PDB entry 9IXB | X-ray diffraction, 3.48 A resolution | chains B and C of the 6 polymer chains in the assembly

== Chain B ==
Molecule: Tubulin beta chain
Organism: Sus scrofa
Reference sequence: A0A480UE93 (A0A480UE93_PIG); the author numbering skips numbers that UniProt does not, so the offset changes along the chain: 1-42 = UniProt 1-42; 45-360 = UniProt 43-358; 369-440 = UniProt 359-430
Chain sequence (430 residues; row label = number of the first residue in the row; note: 10 numbers in that range are skipped by the numbering (no residue carries them; nothing is unmodelled there)):
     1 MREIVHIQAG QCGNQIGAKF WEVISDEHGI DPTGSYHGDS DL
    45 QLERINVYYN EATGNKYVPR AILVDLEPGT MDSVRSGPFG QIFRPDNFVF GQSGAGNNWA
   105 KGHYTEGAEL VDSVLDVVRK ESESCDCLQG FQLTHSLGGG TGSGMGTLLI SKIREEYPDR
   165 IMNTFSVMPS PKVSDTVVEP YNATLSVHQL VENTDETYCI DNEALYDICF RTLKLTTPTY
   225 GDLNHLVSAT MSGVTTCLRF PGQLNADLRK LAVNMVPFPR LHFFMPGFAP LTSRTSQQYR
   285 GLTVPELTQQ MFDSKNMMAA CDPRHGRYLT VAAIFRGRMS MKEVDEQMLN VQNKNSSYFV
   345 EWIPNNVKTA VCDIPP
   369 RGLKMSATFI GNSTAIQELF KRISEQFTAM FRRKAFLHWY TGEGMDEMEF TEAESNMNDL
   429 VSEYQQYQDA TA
Disordered / not traced: 1, 56-57, 277-281, 438-440
Sequence notes: conflict Thr279 (Gly277 in A0A480UE93), Gly285 (Ala283 in A0A480UE93), Ser298 (Ala296 in A0A480UE93), Ile318 (Val316 in A0A480UE93)
Bound ions: Mg2+: Gln11 (together with GDP)
Residues lining bound ligands:
  - A1ECQ ((5S,5AS,8AR,9R)-5-(1H-indazol-5-ylamino)-9-(3,4,5-trimethoxyphenyl)-5A,6,8A,9-tetrahydro-5H-[2]benzofuro[6,5-f][1,3]benzodioxol-8-one): Tyr202, Gly237, Val238, Cys241, Leu242, Leu248, Asn249, Ala250, Asp251, Lys254, Leu255, Asn258, Met259, Thr314, Val315, Ala316, Ala317, Ile318, Asn350, Lys352, Ala354, Ile378
  - GDP: Gly10, Gln11, Cys12, Gln15, Ile16, Asn101, Ser140, Gly142, Gly143, Gly144, Thr145, Gly146, Val171, Pro173, Val177, Asp179, Glu183, Asn206, Leu209, Tyr224, Leu227, Asn228, Val231

== Chain C ==
Molecule: Detyrosinated tubulin alpha-1B chain
Organism: Sus scrofa
Reference sequence: Q2XVP4 (TBA1B_PIG); residues 1-440 here = UniProt positions 1-440
Chain sequence (440 residues; row label = number of the first residue in the row):
     1 MRECISIHVG QAGVQIGNAC WELYCLEHGI QPDGQMPSDK TIGGGDDSFN TFFSETGAGK
    61 HVPRAVFVDL EPTVIDEVRT GTYRQLFHPE QLITGKEDAA NNYARGHYTI GKEIIDLVLD
   121 RIRKLADQCT GLQGFLVFHS FGGGTGSGFT SLLMERLSVD YGKKSKLEFS IYPAPQVSTA
   181 VVEPYNSILT THTTLEHSDC AFMVDNEAIY DICRRNLDIE RPTYTNLNRL ISQIVSSITA
   241 SLRFDGALNV DLTEFQTNLV PYPRIHFPLA TYAPVISAEK AYHEQLSVAE ITNACFEPAN
   301 QMVKCDPRHG KYMACCLLYR GDVVPKDVNA AIATIKTKRS IQFVDWCPTG FKVGINYQPP
   361 TVVPGGDLAK VQRAVCMLSN TTAIAEAWAR LDHKFDLMYA KRAFVHWYVG EGMEEGEFSE
   421 AREDMAALEK DYEEVGVDSV
Disordered / not traced: 246
Residues lining bound ligands: GTP (guanosine-5'-triphosphate): Gly10, Gln11, Ala12, Gln15, Ile16, Asp69, Asp98, Ala99, Ala100, Asn101, Ser140, Gly142, Gly143, Gly144, Thr145, Gly146, Ile171, Val177, Ser178, Thr179, Glu183, Asn206, Tyr224, Leu227, Asn228, Ile231

== Chain B / chain C interface ==
Residue-residue contacts - 32 pairs, chain B then chain C:
  Asp179(B) - Asn258(C)
  Asp179(B) - Lys352(C)  hydrogen bond (backbone-side chain)
  Thr180(B) - Asn258(C)
  Val181(B) - Asn258(C)  hydrogen bond (backbone-side chain)
  Thr221(B) - Pro325(C)
  Thr221(B) - Lys326(C)
  Thr221(B) - Asn329(C)
  Ala397(B) - Trp346(C)
  Met398(B) - Trp346(C)
  Arg401(B) - Tyr262(C)  hydrogen bond (backbone-side chain)
  Arg401(B) - Asp345(C)  salt bridge
  Arg401(B) - Trp346(C)
  Arg401(B) - Glu434(C)  hydrogen bond (side chain-backbone)
  Arg401(B) - Val437(C)  hydrogen bond (side chain-backbone)
  Arg401(B) - Asp438(C)
  Arg401(B) - Ser439(C)  hydrogen bond
  Lys402(B) - Tyr262(C)
  Ala403(B) - Pro261(C)
  Ala403(B) - Tyr262(C)
  Ala403(B) - Trp346(C)  hydrophobic
  Phe404(B) - Thr257(C)
  Phe404(B) - Asn258(C)
  Phe404(B) - Val260(C)
  Phe404(B) - Pro261(C)  hydrogen bond (backbone-backbone)
  Phe404(B) - Trp346(C)  hydrophobic
  His406(B) - Val260(C)  hydrogen bond (side chain-backbone)
  His406(B) - Pro261(C)
  His406(B) - Tyr262(C)
  His406(B) - Pro263(C)
  Trp407(B) - Gln256(C)
  Trp407(B) - Thr257(C)  hydrogen bond (side chain-backbone)
  Trp407(B) - Val260(C)
Also at the interface, not in a pair above, chain B (13 interface residues in all): Val182
Also at the interface, not in a pair above, chain C (22 interface residues in all): Glu254, Leu259, Met313, Pro348, Val435

== Overview ==
The interface between chain B and chain C involves 13 residues on one side and 22 on the other; the contacts
include 9 hydrogen bonds and 1 salt bridge. Polar contacts include Arg401(B)-Asp345(C), Asp179(B)-Lys352(C)
and Val181(B)-Asn258(C). Chain B binds compound A1ECQ and GDP.
Chain B is Tubulin beta chain and chain C is Detyrosinated tubulin alpha-1B chain, both from Sus scrofa; the
structure, Structure of tubulin and nitrogen-containing heterocyclic substituted podophyllotoxin derivatives
complex, was determined by X-ray diffraction.
